5NMB - chains A2 and B2; structure by X-ray diffraction, 2.50 A resolution.

== Chain A2 ==
Protein: Vitamin D3 receptor A
Organism: Danio rerio
UniProt: Q9PTN2 (VDRA_DANRE); numbering as in UniProt (aligned over 156-453)
Amino-acid sequence (302 residues; each row starts with the number of its first residue):
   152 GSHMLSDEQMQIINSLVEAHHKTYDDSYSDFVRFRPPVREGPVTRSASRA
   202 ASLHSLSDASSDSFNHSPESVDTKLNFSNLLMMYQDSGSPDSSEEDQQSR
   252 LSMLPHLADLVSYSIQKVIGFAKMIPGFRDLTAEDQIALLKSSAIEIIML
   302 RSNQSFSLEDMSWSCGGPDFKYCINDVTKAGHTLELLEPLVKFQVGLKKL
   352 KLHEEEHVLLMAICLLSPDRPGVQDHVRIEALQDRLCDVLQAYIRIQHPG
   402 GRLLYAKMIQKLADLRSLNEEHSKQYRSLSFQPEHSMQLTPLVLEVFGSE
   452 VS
Not modelled in the structure: 152-153, 191-251, 453
Construct notes: expression tag (152-155)
Small-molecule neighbours: 9CZ ((1R,3S,5Z)-5-[(2E)-2-[(1R,3AS,7AR)-7A-methyl-1-[(1S)-1-[(2S,5R)-5-(2-oxidanylpropan-2-yl)oxolan-2-yl]ethyl]-2,3,3A,5,6,7-hexahydro-1H-inden-4-ylidene]ethylidene]-4-methylidene-cyclohexane-1,3-diol): Tyr175, Tyr179, Phe182, Leu255, Leu258, Leu261, Val262, Ser265, Ile296, Ile299, Arg302, Ser303, Ser306, Trp314, Cys316, Tyr323, Val328, Ala331, His333, Leu337, His423, Tyr427, Leu430, Leu440, Phe448
Swiss-Prot annotation at these positions:
  - region: Lys274 to Lys292 (Interaction with coactivator LXXLL motif)
  - motif: Pro442 to Ser450 (9aaTAD)
  - binding site (calcitriol): Tyr175, Ser265, Arg302, Ser306, His333, His423

== Chain B2 ==
Protein: Nuclear receptor coactivator 1
Notes: EC 2.3.1.48
UniProt: Q15788 (NCOA1_HUMAN); numbering as in UniProt (aligned over 686-700)
Amino-acid sequence (15 residues; each row starts with the number of its first residue):
   686 RHKILHRLLQEGSPS
Not modelled in the structure: 697-700
Swiss-Prot annotation at these positions:
  - motif: Leu690 to Leu694 (LXXLL motif 4)
  - modified residue: Ser698 (Phosphoserine)
  - mutagenesis: Leu693 to Leu694 (Slightly affects interactions with steroid receptors. Abolishes interactions with steroid receptors; when associated with A-636; A-637; A-752 and A-753)

== Interface between chain A2 and chain B2 ==
Contacting residue pairs - 21 pairs, chain A2 then chain B2:
  Ile270(A2) - Leu690(B2)  hydrophobic
  Ile270(A2) - Leu693(B2)  hydrophobic
  Ile270(A2) - Leu694(B2)  hydrophobic
  Lys274(A2) - Leu693(B2)  hydrogen bond (side chain-backbone)
  Lys274(A2) - Leu694(B2)
  Lys274(A2) - Glu696(B2)  hydrogen bond (side chain-backbone)
  Ala284(A2) - His691(B2)
  Ile288(A2) - His687(B2)
  Ile288(A2) - His691(B2)
  Ile288(A2) - Leu694(B2)  hydrophobic
  Leu291(A2) - Leu694(B2)  hydrophobic
  Lys292(A2) - His687(B2)  hydrogen bond
  Leu443(A2) - Ile689(B2)  hydrophobic
  Glu446(A2) - His687(B2)
  Glu446(A2) - Lys688(B2)  hydrogen bond (side chain-backbone)
  Glu446(A2) - Ile689(B2)  hydrogen bond (side chain-backbone)
  Glu446(A2) - Leu690(B2)  hydrogen bond (side chain-backbone)
  Val447(A2) - Leu690(B2)  hydrophobic
  Glu451(A2) - Arg686(B2)  hydrogen bond (backbone-side chain)
  Val452(A2) - Arg686(B2)
  Val452(A2) - His687(B2)
Also at the interface, not in a pair above, chain A2 (14 interface residues in all): Arg280, Gln287, Pro442

== Summary ==
The interface between chain A2 and chain B2 involves 14 residues on one side and 9 on the other; the contacts
include 7 hydrogen bonds. Among the polar pairs are Lys274(A2)-Leu693(B2), Lys274(A2)-Glu696(B2) and
Lys292(A2)-His687(B2). Ligands of chain A2: compound 9CZ.
Chain A2 is Vitamin D3 receptor A (Danio rerio) and chain B2 is Nuclear receptor coactivator 1; the structure,
Structure-activity relationship study of vitamin D analogs with oxolane group in their side chain, was
determined by X-ray diffraction, deposited together with 5NKY and 5NMA.
